PDB entry 8XA1 | electron microscopy, 4.80 A resolution (low resolution: residue-level contacts below are approximate; hydrogen-bond / salt-bridge calls are withheld) | chains G and Y of the 8 polymer chains in the assembly

# Chain G
Name: Tri2A
Organism: Human alphaherpesvirus 3
Amino-acid sequence (297 residues; each row starts with the number of its first residue; note: 16 numbers in that range are skipped by the numbering (no residue carries them; nothing is unmodelled there)):
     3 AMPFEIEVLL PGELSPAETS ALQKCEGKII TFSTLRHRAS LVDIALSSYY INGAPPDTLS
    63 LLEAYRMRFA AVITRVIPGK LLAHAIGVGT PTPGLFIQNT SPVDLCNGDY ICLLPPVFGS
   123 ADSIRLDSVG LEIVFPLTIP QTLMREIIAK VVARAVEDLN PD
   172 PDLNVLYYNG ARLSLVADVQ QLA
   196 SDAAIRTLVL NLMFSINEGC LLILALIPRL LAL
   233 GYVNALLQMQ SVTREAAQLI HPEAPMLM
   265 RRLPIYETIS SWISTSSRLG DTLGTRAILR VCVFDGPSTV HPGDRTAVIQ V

# Chain Y
Name: Tri1
Organism: Human alphaherpesvirus 3
Amino-acid sequence (357 residues; each row starts with the number of its first residue; note: 72 numbers in that range are skipped by the numbering (no residue carries them; nothing is unmodelled there)):
    39 AAAAAAAAAA AAAAAAAAAA AAAAAAAAAA AAAAAAAIVI NRMNNIQINP TSIGNPQTIR
    99 LPLNNFKSTT QLIQQVSLTD FFRPDIEHAG STVLILRHPT DLPHLARHRA PPGRQTERLA
   159 EAWGQLLEAS
   176 ESGCARAYVT SLSFIAACRA EEYTDKQAAE ANRTAIVSAY GCSRMGARLI RFSECLRAMV
   236 QCHVFPHRFI SFFGSLLEYT IQDNLCNITA VAKGPQEAAR TDKTSTRRVT ANIPACVFWD
   296 VDKDLHLSAD GLKHVFLVFV YTQRRQREGV RLHLALSQLN EQCFGRGIGF LLGARI
   417 CMYAAYTLIG TIPSESVRYT RRMERFGGYN VPTIWLEGVV WGGTNTWNEC Y
Not modelled in the structure: 39-106

# How chain G and chain Y interact
Residue-residue contacts (24; chain G residue first):
  V105(G) - R135(Y)
  L107(G) - R135(Y)
  C108(G) - Q113(Y)
  N109(G) - N461(Y)
  D111(G) - T460(Y)
  D111(G) - N461(Y)
  Q143(G) - N461(Y)
  R147(G) - R243(Y)
  Y178(G) - T138(Y)
  Y178(G) - D139(Y)
  Y178(G) - H142(Y)
  Y179(G) - R135(Y)
  Y179(G) - H136(Y)
  N180(G) - T138(Y)
  R290(G) - T460(Y)
  R294(G) - I111(Y)
  R294(G) - A267(Y)
  R294(G) - K268(Y)
  C296(G) - L110(Y)
  C296(G) - I111(Y)
  F298(G) - L110(Y)
  F298(G) - Q112(Y)
  S302(G) - Q113(Y)
  V315(G) - K268(Y)
Interface residues without a listed pair, chain G (20 interface residues in all): P142, T144, G181, V297
Interface residues without a listed pair, chain Y (15 interface residues in all): F248

# In short
The interface between chain G and chain Y involves 20 residues on one side and 15 on the other.
Here chain G is Tri2A and chain Y is Tri1, both from Human alphaherpesvirus 3. Entry 8XA1 (Portal vertex
capsomer of VZV B-capsid) was determined by electron microscopy (same publication as 8X9W, 8X9X, 8X9Y, 8X9Z,
8XA0, 8XA2 and 8XA3).
